PDB entry 3J9X | electron microscopy, 3.80 A resolution | chains M and 7 of the 60 polymer chains in the assembly

== Chain M ==
Name: coat protein
From: Sulfolobus islandicus rod-shaped virus 2
UniProtKB: Q8V9P2 (Q8V9P2_9VIRU); numbering as in UniProt (aligned over 7-134)
Sequence (128 residues; each row starts with the number of its first residue):
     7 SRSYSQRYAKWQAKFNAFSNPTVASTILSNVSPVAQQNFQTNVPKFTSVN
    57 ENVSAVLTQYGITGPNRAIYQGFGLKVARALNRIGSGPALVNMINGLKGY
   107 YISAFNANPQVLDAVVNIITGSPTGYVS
What the authors report for this chain:
  - binding site for the 348-nt DNA strand: Trp17, Phe21, Arg73, Arg89
  - binding site for the 348-nt DNA strand (chain 7): Arg8, Lys16, Lys20, Phe24, Val37, Asn44, Asn48, Phe52, Lys82, Arg85

== Chain 7 ==
Molecule: 348-nt DNA strand
From: Sulfolobus islandicus rod-shaped virus 2
Sequence (348 nucleotides; each row starts with the number of its first residue):
     1 ATATATATATATATATATATATATATATATATATATATATATATATATAT
    51 ATATATATATATATATATATATATATATATATATATATATATATATATAT
   101 ATATATATATATATATATATATATATATATATATATATATATATATATAT
   151 ATATATATATATATATATATATATATATATATATATATATATATATATAT
   201 ATATATATATATATATATATATATATATATATATATATATATATATATAT
   251 ATATATATATATATATATATATATATATATATATATATATATATATATAT
   301 ATATATATATATATATATATATATATATATATATATATATATATATAT

== How chain M and chain 7 interact ==
Contacting residue pairs - 36 pairs, chain M then chain 7:
  Ser7(M) - DA273(7)  hydrogen bond to the phosphate
  Arg8(M) - DT272(7)  salt bridge to the phosphate
  Arg8(M) - DA273(7)  hydrogen bond to the phosphate
  Arg13(M) - DA271(7)  hydrogen bond to the base
  Arg13(M) - DT272(7)  sugar contact
  Lys16(M) - DA271(7)  salt bridge to the phosphate
  Trp17(M) - DT270(7)  base contact
  Trp17(M) - DA271(7)  sugar contact
  Lys20(M) - DT270(7)  phosphate contact
  Lys20(M) - DA271(7)  salt bridge to the phosphate
  Phe24(M) - DA269(7)  sugar contact
  Ile33(M) - DA269(7)  phosphate contact
  Val37(M) - DT268(7)  phosphate contact
  Val37(M) - DA269(7)  phosphate contact
  Ala41(M) - DA267(7)  phosphate contact
  Ala41(M) - DT268(7)  phosphate contact
  Asn44(M) - DA267(7)  phosphate contact
  Asn44(M) - DT268(7)  hydrogen bond to the phosphate
  Phe45(M) - DA267(7)  sugar contact
  Asn48(M) - DT266(7)  phosphate contact
  Asn48(M) - DA267(7)  hydrogen bond to the phosphate
  Val49(M) - DT266(7)  sugar contact
  Phe52(M) - DA265(7)  phosphate contact
  Phe52(M) - DT266(7)  sugar contact
  Gly78(M) - DT264(7)  sugar contact
  Leu81(M) - DT264(7)  base contact
  Leu81(M) - DA265(7)  sugar contact
  Lys82(M) - DT264(7)  phosphate contact
  Lys82(M) - DA265(7)  phosphate contact
  Arg85(M) - DA265(7)  salt bridge to the phosphate
  Arg85(M) - DT266(7)  salt bridge to the phosphate
  Arg89(M) - DT266(7)  salt bridge to the phosphate
  Tyr106(M) - DA263(7)  phosphate contact
  Tyr106(M) - DT264(7)  hydrogen bond to the phosphate
  Tyr107(M) - DT264(7)  sugar contact
  Phe111(M) - DA263(7)  sugar contact
Other interface residues (no listed pair), chain M (26 interface residues in all): Leu34, Val40, Ala74

== Overview ==
26 residues of chain M face 11 of chain 7 across their interface, with 6 hydrogen bonds and 6 salt bridges.
Among the polar pairs are Arg13(M)-DA271(7), Ser7(M)-DA273(7) and Arg8(M)-DA273(7). The paper reports a
binding site for the 348-nt DNA strand (chain 7) at Arg8(M), Lys16(M) and Lys20(M) among others; a binding
site for the 348-nt DNA strand at Trp17(M), Phe21(M) and Arg73(M) among others.
Chain M is coat protein and chain 7 is a 348-nt DNA strand, both from Sulfolobus islandicus rod-shaped virus
2; the structure, A Virus that Infects a Hyperthermophile Encapsidates A-Form DNA, was determined by electron
microscopy.
